3DS3 - chains B and D of the 4 polymer chains in the assembly; structure by X-ray diffraction, 2.70 A resolution.

# Chain B
Molecule: HIV-1 capsid protein
From: Human immunodeficiency virus 1
Notes: fragment: C-terminal domain
Reference sequence: Q72497 (Q72497_9HIV1); residues 146-231 here correspond to UniProt positions 278-363 (UniProt number = residue number + 132)
Amino-acid sequence (86 residues; each row starts with the number of its first residue):
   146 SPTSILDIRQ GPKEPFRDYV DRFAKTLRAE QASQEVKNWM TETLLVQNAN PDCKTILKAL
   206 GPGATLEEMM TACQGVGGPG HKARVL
Unresolved in the structure: 146-147, 221-231
Sequence notes: engineered mutation Ala169 (Tyr301 in Q72497)

# Chain D
Molecule: Peptide inhibitor of capsid assembly
Amino-acid sequence (12 residues; row label = number of the first residue in the row):
     1 ITFEDLLDYY GP

# How chain B and chain D interact
Pairs across the interface (29):
  Arg162(B) - Tyr10(D)
  Val165(B) - Tyr10(D)  hydrophobic
  Asp166(B) - Tyr10(D)
  Phe168(B) - Leu6(D)  hydrophobic
  Ala169(B) - Tyr10(D)  hydrophobic
  Leu172(B) - Phe3(D)  hydrophobic
  Leu172(B) - Leu6(D)  hydrophobic
  Arg173(B) - Tyr10(D)  hydrogen bond (side chain-backbone)
  Arg173(B) - Gly11(D)  hydrogen bond (side chain-backbone)
  Arg173(B) - Pro12(D)  hydrogen bond (side chain-backbone)
  Gln179(B) - Phe3(D)
  Lys182(B) - Phe3(D)
  Asn183(B) - Thr2(D)
  Asn183(B) - Phe3(D)  hydrogen bond (side chain-backbone)
  Asn183(B) - Glu4(D)
  Thr186(B) - Ile1(D)
  Thr186(B) - Thr2(D)
  Thr186(B) - Phe3(D)
  Thr186(B) - Leu6(D)
  Glu187(B) - Ile1(D)
  Pro207(B) - Ile1(D)
  Ala209(B) - Ile1(D)  hydrogen bond (backbone-backbone)
  Thr210(B) - Ile1(D)
  Leu211(B) - Ile1(D)
  Leu211(B) - Asp5(D)
  Leu211(B) - Tyr9(D)  hydrophobic
  Met214(B) - Ile1(D)
  Met215(B) - Tyr9(D)
  Met215(B) - Tyr10(D)
Interface residues without a listed pair, chain B (20 interface residues in all): Leu190, Glu212

# Summary
The interface between chain B and chain D involves 20 residues on one side and 10 on the other, with 5
hydrogen bonds. Polar pairs include Arg173(B)-Tyr10(D), Arg173(B)-Gly11(D) and Arg173(B)-Pro12(D).
Here chain B is HIV-1 capsid protein (Human immunodeficiency virus 1) and chain D is Peptide inhibitor of
capsid assembly. Entry 3DS3 (HIV-1 capsid C-terminal domain mutant (Y169A) in complex with an inhibitor of
particle assembly (CAI)) was determined by X-ray diffraction together with 3DS0, 3DS1 and 3DS4 from the same
study.
